PDB entry 7SQT | electron microscopy, 4.00 A resolution | chains A and B of the 24 polymer chains in the assembly

Chain A (and B):
Name: Chimallin
Source organism: Escherichia phage vB_EcoM_Goslar
Notes: chain B of this document is another copy of the same molecule, construct and numbering; everything in this record applies to it too
UniProt: A0A482GDX1 (A0A482GDX1_9CAUD); residue numbers follow UniProt; this construct covers 1-631
Sequence (634 residues; row label = number of the first residue in the row; numbers below 1 keep their minus sign (Ser-2 is residue -2)):
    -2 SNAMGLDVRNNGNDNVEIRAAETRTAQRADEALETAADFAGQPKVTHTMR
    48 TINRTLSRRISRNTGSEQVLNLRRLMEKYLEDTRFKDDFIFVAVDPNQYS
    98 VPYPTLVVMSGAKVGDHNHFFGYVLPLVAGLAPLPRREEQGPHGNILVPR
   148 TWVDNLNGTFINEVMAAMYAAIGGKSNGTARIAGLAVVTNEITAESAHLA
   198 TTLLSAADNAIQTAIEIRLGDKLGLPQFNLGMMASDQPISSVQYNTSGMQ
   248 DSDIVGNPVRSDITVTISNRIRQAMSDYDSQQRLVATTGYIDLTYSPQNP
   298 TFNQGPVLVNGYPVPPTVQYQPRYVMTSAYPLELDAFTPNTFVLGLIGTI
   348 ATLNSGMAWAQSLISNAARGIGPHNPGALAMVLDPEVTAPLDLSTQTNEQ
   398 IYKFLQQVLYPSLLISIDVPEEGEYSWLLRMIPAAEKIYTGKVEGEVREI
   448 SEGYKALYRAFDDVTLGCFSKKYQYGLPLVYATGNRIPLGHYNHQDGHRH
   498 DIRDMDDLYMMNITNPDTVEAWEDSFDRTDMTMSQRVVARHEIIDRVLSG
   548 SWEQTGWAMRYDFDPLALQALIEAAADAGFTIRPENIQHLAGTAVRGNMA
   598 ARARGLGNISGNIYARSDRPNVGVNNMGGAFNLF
Not modelled in the structure: -2 to 44, 587-590, 616-625
Construct notes: expression tag (-2 to 0)

Interface between chain A and chain B:
Residue-residue contacts (52):
  Phe82(A) with Arg56(B)
  Asp85(A) with Arg56(B), salt bridge
  Phe86(A) with Ile57(B), hydrophobic
  Ser107(A) with Arg56(B)
  Ser202(A) with Ile57(B); Arg59(B)
  Asp205(A) with Arg56(B), salt bridge; Ile57(B), hydrogen bond (side chain-backbone)
  Asn206(A) with Arg55(B), hydrogen bond
  Gln209(A) with Arg55(B); Arg56(B), hydrogen bond
  Thr210(A) with Arg55(B), hydrogen bond
  Glu213(A) with Arg55(B), salt bridge
  Phe225(A) with Met46(B), hydrophobic; Leu53(B), hydrophobic
  Met229(A) with Thr45(B); Met46(B); Ile49(B), hydrophobic
  Met230(A) with Met46(B), hydrophobic
  Asp233(A) with Met46(B)
  Ile268(A) with Arg47(B)
  Ser273(A) with Ser97(B); Asn154(B), hydrogen bond (backbone-side chain)
  Asp274(A) with Arg134(B), salt bridge
  Tyr275(A) with Ser97(B), hydrogen bond (side chain-backbone); Val98(B); Pro99(B); Asn152(B); Asn154(B); Phe157(B)
  Asp276(A) with Arg134(B), salt bridge; Arg147(B), salt bridge; Asn152(B), hydrogen bond (backbone-side chain)
  Gln278(A) with Ala129(B); Pro130(B), hydrogen bond (side chain-backbone)
  Gln279(A) with Met46(B), hydrogen bond (side chain-backbone)
  Arg280(A) with Pro130(B)
  Pro328(A) with Arg59(B)
  Leu329(A) with Asn60(B), hydrogen bond (backbone-side chain)
  Glu330(A) with Asn50(B), hydrogen bond (backbone-side chain); Asn60(B)
  Leu331(A) with Ile49(B), hydrophobic; Asn50(B); Arg59(B), hydrogen bond (backbone-side chain)
  Asp332(A) with Asn50(B), hydrogen bond (backbone-side chain); Arg55(B); Ser58(B); Arg59(B); Asn60(B)
  Ala333(A) with Arg55(B)
  Thr335(A) with Arg55(B)
  Glu582(A) with Arg133(B)
Interface residues without a listed pair, chain A (40 interface residues in all): Ile208, Pro223, Gln224, Ser232, Asn266, Arg267, Arg269, Ser277, Arg580, Gln585
Interface residues without a listed pair, chain B (28 interface residues in all): Thr52, Leu131, Pro132, Thr156, Asp542

Summary:
Chain A and chain B form an interface of 40 and 28 residues respectively; the contacts include 13 hydrogen
bonds and 6 salt bridges. Polar contacts include Asp85(A)-Arg56(B), Asp205(A)-Arg56(B) and Glu213(A)-Arg55(B).
Chain A and chain B are both Chimallin (Escherichia phage vB_EcoM_Goslar); the structure, Goslar chimallin
cubic (O, 24mer) assembly, was determined by electron microscopy (same publication as 7SQQ, 7SQR, 7SQS, 7SQU
and 7SQV).
